1FP4 - chains A and D of the 4 polymer chains in the assembly; structure by X-ray diffraction, 2.50 A resolution.

Chain A:
Protein: Nitrogenase molybdenum-iron protein alpha chain
Organism: Azotobacter vinelandii
Notes: EC 1.18.6.1
Reference sequence: P07328 (NIFD_AZOVI); residue numbers follow UniProt; this construct covers 1-492
Sequence (492 residues; numbered 1 to 492; the number before each row is that of its first residue):
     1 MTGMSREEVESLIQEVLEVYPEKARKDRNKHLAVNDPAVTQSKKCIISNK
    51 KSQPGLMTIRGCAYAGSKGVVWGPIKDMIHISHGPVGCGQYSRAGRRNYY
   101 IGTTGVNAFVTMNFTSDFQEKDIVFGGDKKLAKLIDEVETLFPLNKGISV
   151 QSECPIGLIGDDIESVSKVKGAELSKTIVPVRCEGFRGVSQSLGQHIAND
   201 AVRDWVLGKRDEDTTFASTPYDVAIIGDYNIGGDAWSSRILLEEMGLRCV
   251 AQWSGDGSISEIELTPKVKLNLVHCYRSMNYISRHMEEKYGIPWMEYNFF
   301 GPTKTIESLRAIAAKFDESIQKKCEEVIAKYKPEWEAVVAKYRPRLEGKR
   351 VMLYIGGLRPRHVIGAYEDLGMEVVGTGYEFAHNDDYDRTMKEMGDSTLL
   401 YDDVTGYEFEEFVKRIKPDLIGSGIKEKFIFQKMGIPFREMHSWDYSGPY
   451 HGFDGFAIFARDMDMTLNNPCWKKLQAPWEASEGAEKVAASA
Not modelled in the structure: 1-4, 36-44, 481-492
Differences from the reference sequence: engineered mutation Gln195 (His in P07328)
UniProt features mapped onto this chain:
  - binding site ([8Fe-7S] cluster): Cys62, Cys88, Cys154
  - binding site ([7Fe-Mo-9S-C-homocitryl] cluster): Cys275, His442
Ion coordination: fe-s cluster Fe: Cys62, Cys88, Cys154 (shared with 4 residues of chain B); fe-mo-s cluster Fe near Cys275 (its only coordinating residue here)
Ligand contacts:
  - fe-mo-s cluster (CFM): Val70, Arg96, Gln195, Tyr229, Ile231, Cys275, Ser278, Ile355, Gly356, Gly357, Leu358, Arg359, Pro360, Phe381, Met441, His442
  - fe-s cluster (CLP): Cys62, Tyr64, Pro85, Val86, Gly87, Cys88, Tyr91, Glu153, Cys154, Glu184, Gly185
  - 3-hydroxy-3-carboxy-adipic acid (HCA): Ala65, Gly95, Arg96, Gln191, Gly424, Ile425, Lys426, Glu440, His442

Chain D:
Protein: Nitrogenase molybdenum-iron protein beta chain
Organism: Azotobacter vinelandii
Notes: EC 1.18.6.1
Reference sequence: P07329 (NIFK_AZOVI); residue numbers follow UniProt; this construct covers 1-523
Sequence (523 residues; numbered 1 to 523; the number before each row is that of its first residue):
     1 MSQQVDKIKASYPLFLDQDYKDMLAKKRDGFEEKYPQDKIDEVFQWTTTK
    51 EYQELNFQREALTVNPAKACQPLGAVLCALGFEKTMPYVHGSQGCVAYFR
   101 SYFNRHFREPVSCVSDSMTEDAAVFGGQQNMKDGLQNCKATYKPDMIAVS
   151 TTCMAEVIGDDLNAFINNSKKEGFIPDEFPVPFAHTPSFVGSHVTGWDNM
   201 FEGIARYFTLKSMDDKVVGSNKKINIVPGFETYLGNFRVIKRMLSEMGVG
   251 YSLLSDPEEVLDTPADGQFRMYAGGTTQEEMKDAPNALNTVLLQPWHLEK
   301 TKKFVEGTWKHEVPKLNIPMGLDWTDEFLMKVSEISGQPIPASLTKERGR
   351 LVDMMTDSHTWLHGKRFALWGDPDFVMGLVKFLLELGCEPVHILCHNGNK
   401 RWKKAVDAILAASPYGKNATVYIGKDLWHLRSLVFTDKPDFMIGNSYGKF
   451 IQRDTLHKGKEFEVPLIRIGFPIFDRHHLHRSTTLGYEGAMQILTTLVNS
   501 ILERLDEETRGMQATDYNHDLVR
Not modelled in the structure: 1
UniProt features mapped onto this chain:
  - binding site ([8Fe-7S] cluster): Cys70, Cys95, Cys153, Ser188
Ion coordination: fe-s cluster Fe: Cys70, Cys95, Cys153, Ser188 (shared with 3 residues of chain C); Ca2+ site 1: Arg108, Glu109 (shared with 2 residues of chain B); Ca2+ site 2: Asp353, Asp357 (shared with 2 residues of chain B)
Ligand contacts: fe-s cluster (CLP): Cys70, Pro72, Ser92, Gly94, Cys95, Tyr98, Phe99, Thr152, Cys153, Ser188

How chain A and chain D interact:
Pairs across the interface (46; chain A residue first):
  Arg93(A) - Leu521(D)
  Ala94(A) - Leu521(D)  hydrophobic
  Arg97(A) - Asp520(D)  salt bridge
  Tyr99(A) - Tyr517(D)
  Tyr99(A) - Asn518(D)  hydrogen bond
  Tyr99(A) - Asp520(D)  hydrogen bond
  Tyr100(A) - Tyr517(D)
  Ile101(A) - Gln513(D)
  Gly102(A) - Gln513(D)  hydrogen bond (backbone-backbone)
  Gly102(A) - Asp516(D)
  Thr103(A) - Met512(D)
  Thr103(A) - Gln513(D)  hydrogen bond
  Thr104(A) - Met512(D)
  Phe429(A) - Asp357(D)
  Gln432(A) - Thr356(D)  hydrogen bond
  Gln432(A) - Asp357(D)  hydrogen bond
  Lys433(A) - Asp353(D)  salt bridge
  Arg439(A) - Thr360(D)
  Tyr446(A) - Trp361(D)  hydrophobic
  Tyr446(A) - Val522(D)
  Tyr446(A) - Arg523(D)
  Met465(A) - Thr360(D)
  Met465(A) - His363(D)
  Thr466(A) - His359(D)  hydrogen bond
  Asn469(A) - His359(D)
  Asn469(A) - His363(D)
  Pro470(A) - Glu385(D)
  Pro470(A) - Tyr415(D)
  Cys471(A) - Thr356(D)
  Trp472(A) - Thr356(D)
  Lys474(A) - Leu322(D)
  Lys474(A) - Asp323(D)  salt bridge
  Lys474(A) - Arg348(D)  hydrogen bond (backbone-side chain)
  Lys474(A) - Val352(D)
  Leu475(A) - Val352(D)  hydrophobic
  Gln476(A) - Arg348(D)  hydrogen bond (backbone-side chain)
  Ala477(A) - Arg348(D)
  Pro478(A) - Asp326(D)
  Pro478(A) - Met330(D)  hydrophobic
  Pro478(A) - Arg348(D)
  Trp479(A) - Asp326(D)
  Trp479(A) - Met330(D)  hydrophobic
  Trp479(A) - Ile340(D)  hydrophobic
  Trp479(A) - Thr345(D)  hydrogen bond
  Trp479(A) - Arg348(D)
  Trp479(A) - Tyr487(D)
Interface residues without a listed pair, chain A (28 interface residues in all): Trp236, Asn468
Interface residues without a listed pair, chain D (31 interface residues in all): Leu329, Met355, Leu384, Gly387

In short:
Chain A and chain D form an interface of 28 and 31 residues respectively; the contacts include 10 hydrogen
bonds and 3 salt bridges. Polar contacts include Arg97(A)-Asp520(D), Lys433(A)-Asp353(D) and
Lys474(A)-Asp323(D). Bound to chain A: 3-hydroxy-3-carboxy-adipic acid, fe-mo-s cluster and fe-s cluster.
Chain A is Nitrogenase molybdenum-iron protein alpha chain and chain D is Nitrogenase molybdenum-iron protein
beta chain, both from Azotobacter vinelandii; the structure, Crystal structure of the alpha-H195Q mutant of
nitrogenase, was determined by X-ray diffraction.
